8F2P - chains A and B; structure by X-ray diffraction, 2.63 A resolution.

# Chain A
Name: C-terminal core protein
From: HIV-1 M:B_ARV2/SF2
Notes: fragment: Nef SF2 core domain
UniProt: P03407 (NEF_HV1A2); residue numbers follow UniProt; this construct covers 62-209
Sequence (149 residues; numbered 61 to 209; the number before each row is that of its first residue):
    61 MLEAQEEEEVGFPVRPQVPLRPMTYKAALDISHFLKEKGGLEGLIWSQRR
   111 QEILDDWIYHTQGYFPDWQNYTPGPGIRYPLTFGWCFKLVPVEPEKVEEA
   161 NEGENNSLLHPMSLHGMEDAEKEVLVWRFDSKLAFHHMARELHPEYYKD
Not modelled in the structure: 61-73, 154-181
Construct notes: initiating methionine (61); engineered mutation Asp116 (Leu in P03407)

# Chain B
Name: Tyrosine-protein kinase HCK
From: Homo sapiens
Notes: EC 2.7.10.2; fragment: Hck SH3 domain
UniProt: P08631 (HCK_HUMAN); the author numbering skips numbers that UniProt does not, so the offset changes along the chain: 80-114 = UniProt 77-111; 116-144 = UniProt 112-140
Sequence (73 residues; row label = number of the first residue in the row; note: 1 number in that range is skipped by the numbering (no residue carries it; nothing is unmodelled there)):
    79 MGSEDIIVVALYDYEAIHHEDLSFQKGDQMVVLEES
   116 GEWWKARSLATRKEGYIPSNYVARVDSLELEHHHHHH
Not modelled in the structure: 79-82, 140-152
Construct notes: initiating methionine (79); expression tag (145-152)

# Interface between chain A and chain B
Pairs across the interface (27):
  Val74(A) with Tyr90(B)
  Arg75(A) with Asp91(B), hydrogen bond (side chain-backbone); Glu93(B); Tyr136(B)
  Pro76(A) with Tyr90(B), hydrophobic; Tyr136(B), hydrogen bond (backbone-side chain)
  Gln77(A) with Asn135(B), hydrogen bond (backbone-side chain)
  Val78(A) with Trp118(B), hydrophobic; Tyr136(B)
  Pro79(A) with Glu117(B); Trp118(B), hydrogen bond (backbone-side chain); Pro133(B); Asn135(B)
  Arg81(A) with Tyr92(B); Asp99(B), salt bridge; Trp118(B)
  Lys86(A) with His96(B); Glu98(B), salt bridge
  Ala87(A) with His96(B)
  Asp90(A) with His96(B), salt bridge; His97(B), salt bridge
  Phe94(A) with Ile95(B), hydrophobic
  Thr121(A) with Tyr92(B)
  Gln122(A) with Tyr92(B), hydrogen bond; Glu93(B), hydrogen bond (side chain-backbone); Ile95(B); Trp118(B)
Interface residues without a listed pair, chain A (18 interface residues in all): Leu80, Ile91, Trp117, His120, Tyr124
Interface residues without a listed pair, chain B (15 interface residues in all): Ser134

# Summary
The interface between chain A and chain B involves 18 residues on one side and 15 on the other; the contacts
include 6 hydrogen bonds and 4 salt bridges. Polar contacts include Arg81(A)-Asp99(B), Lys86(A)-Glu98(B) and
Asp90(A)-His96(B).
Chain A is C-terminal core protein (HIV-1 M:B_ARV2/SF2) and chain B is Tyrosine-protein kinase HCK (Homo
sapiens); the structure, Nef SF2 dimerization mutant bound to Hck SH3, was determined by X-ray diffraction.
